Entry 8CGI (electron microscopy, 1.89 A resolution); this record covers chains A and M of the 9 polymer chains in the assembly.

[Chain A]
Molecule: 16S rRNA
Organism: Escherichia coli BW25113
Sequence (1540 nucleotides; row label = number of the first residue in the row):
     1 AAAUUGAAGAGUUUGAUCAUGGCUCAGAUUGAACGCUGGCGGCAGGCCUA
    51 ACACAUGCAAGUCGAACGGUAACAGGAAGAAGCUUGCUUCUUUGCUGACG
   101 AGUGGCGGACGGGUGAGUAAUGUCUGGGAAACUGCCUGAUGGAGGGGGAU
   151 AACUACUGGAAACGGUAGCUAAUACCGCAUAACGUCGCAAGACCAAAGAG
   201 GGGGACCUUCGGGCCUCUUGCCAUCGGAUGUGCCCAGAUGGGAUUAGCUA
   251 GUAGGUGGGGUAACGGCUCACCUAGGCGACGAUCCCUAGCUGGUCUGAGA
   301 GGAUGACCAGCCACACUGGAACUGAGACACGGUCCAGACUCCUACGGGAG
   351 GCAGCAGUGGGGAAUAUUGCACAAUGGGCGCAAGCCUGAUGCAGCCAUGC
   401 CGCGUGUAUGAAGAAGCCCUUCGGGUUGUAAAGUACUUUCAGCGGGGAGG
   451 AAGGGAGUAAAGUUAAUACCUUUGCUCAUUGACGUUACCCGCAGAAGAAG
   501 CACCGGCUAACUCCGUGCCAGCAGCCXCGGUAAUACGGAGGGUGCAAGCG
   551 UUAAUCGGAAUUACUGGGCGUAAAGCGCACGCAGGCGGUUUGUUAAGUCA
   601 GAUGUGAAAUCCCCGGGCUCAACCUGGGAACUGCAUCUGAUACUGGCAAG
   651 CUUGAGUCUCGUAGAGGGGGGUAGAAUUCCAGGUGUAGCGGUGAAAUGCG
   701 UAGAGAUCUGGAGGAAUACCGGUGGCGAAGGCGGCCCCCUGGACGAAGAC
   751 UGACGCUCAGGUGCGAAAGCGUGGGGAGCAAACAGGAUUAGAUACCCUGG
   801 UAGUCCACGCCGUAAACGAUGUCGACUUGGAGGUUGUGCCCUUGAGGCGU
   851 GGCUUCCGGAGCUAACGCGUUAAGUCGACCGCCUGGGGAGUACGGCCGCA
   901 AGGUUAAAACUCAAAUGAAUUGACGGGGGCCCGCACAAGCGGUGGAGCAU
   951 GUGGUUUAAUUCGAUGXAACGCGAAGAACCUUACCUGGUCUUGACAUCCA
  1001 CGGAAGUUUUCAGAGAUGAGAAUGUGCCUUCGGGAACCGUGAGACAGGUG
  1051 CUGCAUGGCUGUCGUCAGCUCGUGUUGUGAAAUGUUGGGUUAAGUCCCGC
  1101 AACGAGCGCAACCCUUAUCCUUUGUUGCCAGCGGUCCGGCCGGGAACUCA
  1151 AAGGAGACUGCCAGUGAUAAACUGGAGGAAGGUGGGGAUGACGUCAAGUC
  1201 AUCAUGGCCCUUACGACCAGGGCUACACACGUGCUACAAUGGCGCAUACA
  1251 AAGAGAAGCGACCUCGCGAGAGCAAGCGGACCUCAUAAAGUGCGUCGUAG
  1301 UCCGGAUUGGAGUCUGCAACUCGACUCCAUGAAGUCGGAAUCGCUAGUAA
  1351 UCGUGGAUCAGAAUGCCACGGUGAAUACGUUCCCGGGCCUUGUACACACC
  1401 GCCCGUXACACCAUGGGAGUGGGUUGCAAAAGAAGUAGGUAGCUUAACCU
  1451 UCGGGAGGGCGCUUACCACUUUGUGAUUCAUGACUGGGGUGAAGUCGUAA
  1501 CAAGGUAACCGUAGGGGAACCUGCGGUUGGAUCACCUCCU
Not modelled in the structure: 1-929, 1390-1540
Modified positions: PSU (pseudouridine-5'-monophosphate) at position 516, G7M (N7-methyl-guanosine-5'-monophosphate) at position 527, 2MG (2N-methylguanosine-5'-monophosphate) at position 966, 5MC (5-methylcytidine-5'-monophosphate) at position 967, 2MG (2N-methylguanosine-5'-monophosphate) at position 1207, 4OC (4n,o2'-methylcytidine-5'-monophosphate) at position 1402, 5MC (5-methylcytidine-5'-monophosphate) at position 1407, UR3 (3-methyluridine-5'-monophoshate) at position 1498, 2MG (2N-methylguanosine-5'-monophosphate) at position 1516, MA6 (6N-dimethyladenosine-5'-monophoshate) at position 1518, MA6 (6N-dimethyladenosine-5'-monophoshate) at position 1519
Metal / ion sites: Mg2+ site 1 near C934 (its only coordinating residue here); Mg2+ site 2 near A937 (its only coordinating residue here); K+ site 1: U943, G944, G945; Mg2+ site 3: G944, G945; Mg2+ site 4: A964, U1199; Mg2+ site 5: 2MG_966 (together with Pentacycline); K+ site 2: G971, G1233, U1364; Mg2+ site 6 near C972 (its only coordinating residue here); K+ site 3: G976, C1359, G1361, A1362; K+ site 4: A978, C979; Mg2+ site 7: C979, C980, U981, G1222; Mg2+ site 8 near C980 (its only coordinating residue here); 15 more Mg2+ sites not listed; 6 more K+ sites not listed
Ligand contacts: Pentacycline (P8F): U965, 2MG_966, G1053, C1054, C1195, A1196, A1197, G1198
From the paper describing this entry:
  - binding site for Pentacycline: C1054
  - Mg2+ coordination: 2MG_966

[Chain M]
Name: Small ribosomal subunit protein uS13
Organism: Escherichia coli BW25113
UniProtKB: P0A7S9 (RS13_ECOLI); numbering as in UniProt (aligned over 1-118)
Amino-acid sequence (118 residues; row label = number of the first residue in the row):
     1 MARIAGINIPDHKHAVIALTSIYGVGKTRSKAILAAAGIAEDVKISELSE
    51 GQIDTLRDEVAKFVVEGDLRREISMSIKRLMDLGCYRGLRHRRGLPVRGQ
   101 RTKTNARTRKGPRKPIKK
Not modelled in the structure: 1, 117-118
Curated features (UniProtKB/Swiss-Prot):
  - natural variant: Leu89 to Gly99 (deletion: In PW118), Gln100 to Lys118 (deletion: In rpsM413), Asn105 (N105H: In PW095; N105K: In PW097)
  - mutagenesis: Leu83 to Lys118 (Decreased growth rate at all temperatures. Decreased affinity of the 30S subunit P site for tRNA in vitro), Lys114 to Lys118 (Decreased growth rate at all temperatures. Decreased affinity of the 30S subunit P site for tRNA in vitro)
Metal / ion sites: Mg2+: Thr20, Ile22, Val25 (shared with U1330(A) of chain A); K+: Gly99, Gln100 (shared with U1224(A), A1225(A), C1322(A) of chain A)

[Chain A / chain M interface]
Contacting residue pairs (86; chain A residue first):
  A946(A) - Arg113(M)  salt bridge to the phosphate
  G947(A) - Arg107(M)  phosphate contact
  G947(A) - Thr108(M)  hydrogen bond to the phosphate
  G947(A) - Arg113(M)  salt bridge to the phosphate
  C948(A) - Asn105(M)  base contact
  C948(A) - Ala106(M)  phosphate contact
  C948(A) - Arg107(M)  hydrogen bond to the phosphate
  C948(A) - Thr108(M)  hydrogen bond to the phosphate
  A949(A) - Gln100(M)  phosphate contact
  A949(A) - Arg101(M)  phosphate contact
  A949(A) - Asn105(M)  hydrogen bond to the base
  U950(A) - Arg101(M)  salt bridge to the phosphate
  U950(A) - Thr104(M)  hydrogen bond to the base
  U950(A) - Asn105(M)  base contact
  G951(A) - Arg101(M)  salt bridge to the phosphate
  G951(A) - Thr104(M)  base contact
  U952(A) - Lys103(M)  base contact
  U952(A) - Thr104(M)  base contact
  G953(A) - Lys103(M)  base contact
  G954(A) - Lys103(M)  base contact
  A1225(A) - Gln100(M)  phosphate contact
  A1225(A) - Arg101(M)  phosphate contact
  A1225(A) - Thr102(M)  hydrogen bond to the phosphate
  A1225(A) - Lys103(M)  phosphate contact
  C1226(A) - Arg90(M)  salt bridge to the phosphate
  C1226(A) - Leu95(M)  phosphate contact
  C1226(A) - Thr102(M)  hydrogen bond to the sugar
  C1226(A) - Lys103(M)  base contact
  C1226(A) - Lys110(M)  hydrogen bond to the sugar
  A1227(A) - Leu95(M)  phosphate contact
  A1227(A) - Lys110(M)  salt bridge to the phosphate
  A1227(A) - Lys114(M)  hydrogen bond to the sugar
  A1227(A) - Ile116(M)  base contact
  C1228(A) - Lys103(M)  hydrogen bond to the base
  C1228(A) - Arg107(M)  salt bridge to the phosphate
  C1228(A) - Lys110(M)  salt bridge to the phosphate
  C1228(A) - Arg113(M)  phosphate contact
  C1228(A) - Lys114(M)  salt bridge to the phosphate
  C1228(A) - Ile116(M)  sugar contact
  A1229(A) - Thr104(M)  base contact
  A1229(A) - Arg113(M)  salt bridge to the phosphate
  C1230(A) - Thr104(M)  base contact
  C1243(A) - Lys27(M)  hydrogen bond to the sugar
  U1295(A) - His14(M)  hydrogen bond to the phosphate
  C1296(A) - His14(M)  salt bridge to the phosphate
  C1296(A) - Lys44(M)  salt bridge to the phosphate
  C1302(A) - Lys13(M)  salt bridge to the phosphate
  C1302(A) - His14(M)  base contact
  C1302(A) - Ile17(M)  base contact
  A1306(A) - Thr108(M)  hydrogen bond to the sugar
  U1307(A) - Gln100(M)  hydrogen bond to the phosphate
  U1307(A) - Thr108(M)  sugar contact
  U1307(A) - Arg109(M)  sugar contact
  U1308(A) - Ile77(M)  sugar contact
  U1308(A) - His91(M)  hydrogen bond to the phosphate
  U1308(A) - Pro96(M)  phosphate contact
  U1308(A) - Val97(M)  hydrogen bond to the phosphate
  U1308(A) - Arg98(M)  salt bridge to the phosphate
  U1308(A) - Gln100(M)  hydrogen bond to the phosphate
  G1309(A) - Ser76(M)  hydrogen bond to the sugar
  G1309(A) - Ile77(M)  sugar contact
  G1309(A) - Leu80(M)  phosphate contact
  G1309(A) - Arg87(M)  salt bridge to the phosphate
  G1309(A) - His91(M)  salt bridge to the phosphate
  G1309(A) - Val97(M)  phosphate contact
  G1309(A) - Arg98(M)  salt bridge to the phosphate
  G1310(A) - Arg87(M)  salt bridge to the phosphate
  C1320(A) - Tyr86(M)  sugar contact
  U1321(A) - Tyr86(M)  sugar contact
  C1322(A) - Tyr86(M)  phosphate contact
  C1322(A) - Gly99(M)  sugar contact
  C1328(A) - Thr28(M)  hydrogen bond to the phosphate
  C1328(A) - Arg29(M)  hydrogen bond to the sugar
  A1329(A) - Gly24(M)  hydrogen bond to the phosphate
  A1329(A) - Val25(M)  hydrogen bond to the phosphate
  A1329(A) - Gly26(M)  hydrogen bond to the phosphate
  A1329(A) - Lys27(M)  phosphate contact
  A1329(A) - Thr28(M)  phosphate contact
  A1329(A) - Arg29(M)  hydrogen bond to the phosphate
  A1329(A) - Leu69(M)  sugar contact
  U1330(A) - Ile22(M)  phosphate contact
  U1330(A) - Tyr23(M)  phosphate contact
  U1330(A) - Gly24(M)  hydrogen bond to the phosphate
  U1330(A) - Val25(M)  hydrogen bond to the phosphate
  U1330(A) - Gly26(M)  phosphate contact
  G1331(A) - Tyr23(M)  phosphate contact
Also at the interface, not in a pair above, chain A (35 interface residues in all): U1224, G1297, G1323, A1332
Also at the interface, not in a pair above, chain M (44 interface residues in all): His12, Thr20, Ile73, Pro112, Pro115

[Summary]
35 residues of chain A face 44 of chain M across their interface; the contacts include 26 hydrogen bonds and
18 salt bridges. Polar pairs include A949(A)-Asn105(M), U950(A)-Thr104(M) and C1228(A)-Lys103(M). Chain A
binds Pentacycline. UniProt lists 5 mutagenesis sites on chain M. From the paper: a binding site for
Pentacycline at C1054(A); Mg2+ coordination by 2MG_966(A).
Chain A is 16S rRNA and chain M is Small ribosomal subunit protein uS13, both from Escherichia coli BW25113;
the structure, Pentacycline TP038 bound to the 30S head, was determined by electron microscopy together with
8CA7, 8CAI, 8CEP, 8CF1, 8CF8, 8CGJ, 8CGR and 8CGU from the same study.
